5I77 - chain A; structure by X-ray diffraction, 1.80 A resolution.

[Chain A]
Name: Endo-beta-1, 4-glucanase
Organism: Aspergillus niger
UniProtKB: A0A023UH08 (A0A023UH08_ASPNG); numbering as in UniProt (aligned over 31-331)
Amino-acid sequence (302 residues; row label = number of the first residue in the row):
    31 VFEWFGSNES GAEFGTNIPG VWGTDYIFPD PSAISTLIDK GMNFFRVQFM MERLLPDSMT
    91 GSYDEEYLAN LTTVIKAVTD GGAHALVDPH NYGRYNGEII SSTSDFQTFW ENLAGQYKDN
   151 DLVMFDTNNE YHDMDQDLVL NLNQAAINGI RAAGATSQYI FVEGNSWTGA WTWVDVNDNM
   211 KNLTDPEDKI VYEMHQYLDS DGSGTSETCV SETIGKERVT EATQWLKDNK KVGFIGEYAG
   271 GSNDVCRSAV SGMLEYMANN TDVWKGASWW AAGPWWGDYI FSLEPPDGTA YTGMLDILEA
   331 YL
Sequence notes: expression tag (332)
Cystine bridges: Cys239-Cys276
Bound ions: Ca2+: Glu33, Pro86
Residues lining bound ligands: N-acetylglucosamine (NAG; 2-acetamido-2-deoxy-beta-D-glucopyranose): Trp52, Tyr56, Phe58, Glu96, Tyr97, Asn100

[Overview]
N-acetylglucosamine is covalently linked to Asn100. Glu33 and Pro86 form the Ca2+ site.
Chain A is Endo-beta-1, 4-glucanase (Aspergillus niger); the structure, Crystal structure of a
beta-1,4-endoglucanase from Aspergillus niger, was determined by X-ray diffraction (same publication as 5I78
and 5I79).
